8YJB - chains B and A of the 12 polymer chains in the assembly; structure by electron microscopy, 4.10 A resolution (low resolution: residue-level contacts below are approximate; hydrogen-bond / salt-bridge calls are withheld).

[Chain B]
Molecule: Integrator complex subunit 2
Organism: Homo sapiens
Reference sequence: Q9H0H0 (INT2_HUMAN); numbering as in UniProt (aligned over 1-1204)
Sequence (1204 residues; row label = number of the first residue in the row):
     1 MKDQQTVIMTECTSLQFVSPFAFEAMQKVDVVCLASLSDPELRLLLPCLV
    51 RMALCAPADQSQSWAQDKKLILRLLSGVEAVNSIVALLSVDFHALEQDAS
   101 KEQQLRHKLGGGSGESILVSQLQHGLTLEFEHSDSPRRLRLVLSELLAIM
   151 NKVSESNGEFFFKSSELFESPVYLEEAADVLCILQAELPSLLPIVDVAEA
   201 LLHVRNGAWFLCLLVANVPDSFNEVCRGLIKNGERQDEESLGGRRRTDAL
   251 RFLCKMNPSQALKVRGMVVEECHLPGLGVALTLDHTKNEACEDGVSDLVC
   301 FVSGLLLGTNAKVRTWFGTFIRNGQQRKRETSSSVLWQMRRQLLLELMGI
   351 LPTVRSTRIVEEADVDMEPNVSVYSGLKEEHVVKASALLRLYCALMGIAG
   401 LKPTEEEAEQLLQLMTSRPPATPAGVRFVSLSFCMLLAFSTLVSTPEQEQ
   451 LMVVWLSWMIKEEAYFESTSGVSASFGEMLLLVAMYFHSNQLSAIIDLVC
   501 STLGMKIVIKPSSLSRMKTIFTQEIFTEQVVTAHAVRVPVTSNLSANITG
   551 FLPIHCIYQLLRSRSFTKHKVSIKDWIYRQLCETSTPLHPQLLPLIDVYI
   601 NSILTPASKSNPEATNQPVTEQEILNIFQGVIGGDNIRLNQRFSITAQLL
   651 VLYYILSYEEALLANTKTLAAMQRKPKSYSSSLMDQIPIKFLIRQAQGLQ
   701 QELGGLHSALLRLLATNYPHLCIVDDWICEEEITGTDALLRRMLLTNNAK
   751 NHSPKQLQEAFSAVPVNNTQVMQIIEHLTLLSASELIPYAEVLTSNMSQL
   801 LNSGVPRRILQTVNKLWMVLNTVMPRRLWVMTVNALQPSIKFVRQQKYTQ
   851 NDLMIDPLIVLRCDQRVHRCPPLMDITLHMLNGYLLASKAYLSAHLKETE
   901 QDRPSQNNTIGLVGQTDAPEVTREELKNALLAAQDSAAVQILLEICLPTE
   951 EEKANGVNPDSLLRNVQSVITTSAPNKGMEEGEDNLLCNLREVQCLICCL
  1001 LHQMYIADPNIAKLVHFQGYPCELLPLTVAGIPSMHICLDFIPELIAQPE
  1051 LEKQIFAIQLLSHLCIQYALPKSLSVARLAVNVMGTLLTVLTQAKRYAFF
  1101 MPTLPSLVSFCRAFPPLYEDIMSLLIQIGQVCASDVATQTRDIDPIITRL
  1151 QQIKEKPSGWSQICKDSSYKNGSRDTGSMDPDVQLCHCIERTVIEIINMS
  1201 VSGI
Not modelled in the structure: 1-14, 109-121, 353-375, 631-640, 840-844, 902-919, 954-988, 1152-1176

[Chain A]
Molecule: Integrator complex subunit 1
Organism: Homo sapiens
Reference sequence: Q8N201 (INT1_HUMAN); residues 1-2190 here = UniProt positions 1-2190
Sequence (2190 residues; each row starts with the number of its first residue):
     1 MNRAKPTTVRRPSAAAKPSGHPPPGDFIALGSKGQANESKTASTLLKPAP
    51 SGLPSERKRDAAAALSSASALTGLTKRPKLSSTPPLSALGRLAEAAVAEK
   101 RAISPSIKEPSVVPIEVLPTVLLDEIEAAELEGNDDRIEGVLCGAVKQLK
   151 VTRAKPDSTLYLSLMYLAKIKPNIFATEGVIEALCSLLRRDASINFKAKG
   201 NSLVSVLACNLLMAAYEEDENWPEIFVKVYIEDSLGERIWVDSPHCKTFV
   251 DNIQTAFNTRMPPRSVLLQGEAGRVAGDLGAGSSPHPSLTEEEDSQTELL
   301 IAEEKLSPEQEGQLMPRYEELAESVEEYVLDMLRDQLNRRQPIDNVSRNL
   351 LRLLTSTCGYKEVRLLAVQKLEMWLQNPKLTRPAQDLLMSVCMNCNTHGS
   401 EDMDVISHLIKIRLKPKVLLNHFMLCIRELLSAHKDNLGTTIKLVIFNEL
   451 SSARNPNNMQVLYTALQHSSELAPKFLAMVFQDLLTNKDDYLRASRALLR
   501 EIIKQTKHEINFQAFCLGLMQERKEPQYLEMEFKERFVVHITDVLAVSMM
   551 LGITAQVKEAGIAWDKGEKRNLEVLRSFQNQIAAIQRDAVWWLHTVVPSI
   601 SKLAPKDYVHCLHKVLFTEQPETYYKWDNWPPESDRNFFLRLCSEVPILE
   651 DTLMRILVIGLSRELPLGPADAMELADHLVKRAAAVQADDVEVLKVGRTQ
   701 LIDAVLNLCTYHHPENIQLPPGYQPPNLAISTLYWKAWPLLLVVAAFNPE
   751 NIGLAAWEEYPTLKMLMEMVMTNNYSYPPCTLTDEETRTEMLNRELQTAQ
   801 REKQEILAFEGHLAAASTKQTITESSSLLLSQLTSLDPQGPPRRPPPHIL
   851 DQVKSLNQSLRLGHLLCRSRNPDFLLHIIQRQASSQSMPWLADLVQSSEG
   901 SLDVLPVQCLCEFLLHDAVDDAASGEEDDEGESKEQKAKKRQRQQKQRQL
   951 LGRLQDLLLGPKADEQTTCEVLDYFLRRLGSSQVASRVLAMKGLSLVLSE
  1001 GSLRDGEEKEPPMEEDVGDTDVLQGYQWLLRDLPRLPLFDSVRSTTALAL
  1051 QQAIHMETDPQTISAYLIYLSQHTPVEEQAQHSDLALDVARLVVERSTIM
  1101 SHLFSKLSPSAASDAVLSALLSIFSRYVRRMRQSKEGEEVYSWSESQDQV
  1151 FLRWSSGETATMHILVVHAMVILLTLGPPRADDSEFQALLDIWFPEEKPL
  1201 PTAFLVDTSEEALLLPDWLKLRMIRSEVLRLVDAALQDLEPQQLLLFVQS
  1251 FGIPVSSMSKLLQFLDQAVAHDPQTLEQNIMDKNYMAHLVEVQHERGASG
  1301 GQTFHSLLTASLPPRRDSTEAPKPKSSPEQPIGQGRIRVGTQLRVLGPED
  1351 DLAGMFLQIFPLSPDPRWQSSSPRPVALALQQALGQELARVVQGSPEVPG
  1401 ITVRVLQALATLLSSPHGGALVMSMHRSHFLACPLLRQLCQYQRCVPQDT
  1451 GFSSLFLKVLLQMLQWLDSPGVEGGPLRAQLRMLASQASAGRRLSDVRGG
  1501 LLRLAEALAFRQDLEVVSSTVRAVIATLRSGEQCSVEPDLISKVLQGLIE
  1551 VRSPHLEELLTAFFSATADAASPFPACKPVVVVSSLLLQEEEPLAGGKPG
  1601 ADGGSLEAVRLGPSSGLLVDWLEMLDPEVVSSCPDLQLRLLFSRRKGKGQ
  1651 AQVPSFRPYLLTLFTHQSSWPTLHQCIRVLLGKSREQRFDPSASLDFLWA
  1701 CIHVPRIWQGRDQRTPQKRREELVLRVQGPELISLVELILAEAETRSQDG
  1751 DTAACSLIQARLPLLLSCCCGDDESVRKVTEHLSGCIQQWGDSVLGRRCR
  1801 DLLLQLYLQRPELRVPVPEVLLHSEGAASSSVCKLDGLIHRFITLLADTS
  1851 DSRALENRGADASMACRKLAVAHPLLLLRHLPMIAALLHGRTHLNFQEFR
  1901 QQNHLSCFLHVLGLLELLQPHVFRSEHQGALWDCLLSFIRLLLNYRKSSR
  1951 HLAAFINKFVQFIHKYITYNAPAAISFLQKHADPLHDLSFDNSDLVMLKS
  2001 LLAGLSLPSRDDRTDRGLDEEGEEESSAGSLPLVSVSLFTPLTAAEMAPY
  2051 MKRLSRGQTVEDLLEVLSDIDEMSRRRPEILSFFSTNLQRLMSSAEECCR
  2101 NLAFSLALRSMQNSPSIAAAFLPTFMYCLGSQDFEVVQTALRNLPEYALL
  2151 CQEHAAVLLHRAFLVGMYGQMDPSAQISEALRILHMEAVM
Not modelled in the structure: 1-886, 919-937, 999-1022, 1134-1148, 1297-1301, 1311-1388, 1645-1653, 1844-1856, 1998-2042, 2186-2190
Swiss-Prot annotation at these positions:
  - modified residue: Ser13 (Phosphoserine), Lys47 (N6-acetyllysine), Thr83 (Phosphothreonine), Ser87 (Phosphoserine), Ser307 (Phosphoserine), Ser924 (Phosphoserine), Ser1318 (Phosphoserine), Ser1326 (Phosphoserine), Ser1327 (Phosphoserine), Ser1395 (Phosphoserine)
  - natural variant: Arg77 (R77C: In NDCAGF; uncertain significance), Met549 (M549V: In NDCAGF), Ser1784 to Met2190 (deletion: In NDCAGF), Pro1874 (P1874L: In NDCAGF; uncertain significance), Gln1961 to Met2190 (deletion: In NDCAGF), Leu2164 (L2164P: In NDCAGF; uncertain significance)

[Chain B / chain A interface]
Contacting residue pairs (98; chain B residue first):
  Lys69(B) - His1288(A)
  Leu72(B) - Phe1251(A)
  Leu72(B) - His1288(A)
  Leu72(B) - Arg1296(A)
  Arg73(B) - Arg1296(A)
  Leu75(B) - Phe1251(A)
  Leu75(B) - Arg1296(A)
  Ser76(B) - Phe1251(A)
  Ser76(B) - Arg1296(A)
  Gly77(B) - Gly1252(A)
  Glu79(B) - Arg1225(A)
  Asn82(B) - Arg1225(A)
  Asn82(B) - Ser1250(A)
  Asn82(B) - Phe1251(A)
  Thr127(B) - Thr1058(A)
  Leu128(B) - Met1056(A)
  Leu128(B) - Arg1096(A)
  Glu131(B) - Glu1095(A)
  Glu131(B) - Arg1096(A)
  Glu131(B) - Ser1097(A)
  Glu131(B) - Thr1098(A)
  His132(B) - Glu1095(A)
  His132(B) - Arg1096(A)
  Val172(B) - Thr1058(A)
  Val172(B) - Pro1060(A)
  Val172(B) - His1102(A)
  Tyr173(B) - Thr1098(A)
  Tyr173(B) - Ile1099(A)
  Glu175(B) - His1102(A)
  Thr769(B) - Leu1625(A)
  Met772(B) - Glu1623(A)
  Met772(B) - Met1624(A)
  Met772(B) - Pro1627(A)
  Gln773(B) - Met1624(A)
  Gly804(B) - Glu1628(A)
  Pro806(B) - Pro1627(A)
  Pro806(B) - Glu1628(A)
  Arg807(B) - Gln1667(A)
  Arg807(B) - Ser1668(A)
  Arg807(B) - Arg1706(A)
  Arg808(B) - Gln1667(A)
  Asn989(B) - Trp1670(A)
  Arg991(B) - Ile1707(A)
  Arg991(B) - Trp1708(A)
  Arg991(B) - Arg1711(A)
  Arg991(B) - Leu1723(A)
  Glu992(B) - Trp1670(A)
  Glu992(B) - Arg1706(A)
  Cys995(B) - Arg1706(A)
  Cys995(B) - Gln1709(A)
  Leu996(B) - Gln1709(A)
  Cys999(B) - Gln1709(A)
  Cys999(B) - Gly1710(A)
  Ala1030(B) - Arg1711(A)
  Gly1031(B) - Gly1710(A)
  Gly1031(B) - Arg1711(A)
  Pro1033(B) - Asp1712(A)
  Ile1066(B) - Gln1717(A)
  Ile1066(B) - Arg1720(A)
  Gln1067(B) - Arg1720(A)
  Arg1112(B) - Arg1719(A)
  Arg1112(B) - Arg1720(A)
  Tyr1118(B) - Leu2181(A)
  Glu1119(B) - Ser2178(A)
  Met1122(B) - Phe2163(A)
  Met1122(B) - Ser2174(A)
  Met1122(B) - Ile2177(A)
  Ile1126(B) - Phe2163(A)
  Ile1126(B) - Gly2166(A)
  Ile1126(B) - Met2167(A)
  Gly1129(B) - Met2167(A)
  Gln1130(B) - Met2167(A)
  Gln1130(B) - Gln2170(A)
  Pro1145(B) - Tyr2168(A)
  Ile1146(B) - Tyr2168(A)
  Arg1149(B) - Arg2161(A)
  Arg1149(B) - Tyr2168(A)
  Leu1150(B) - Arg2161(A)
  Gln1151(B) - His2160(A)
  Gln1151(B) - Leu2164(A)
  Ile1189(B) - Phe2163(A)
  Glu1190(B) - Leu2164(A)
  Val1193(B) - Phe2163(A)
  Ile1194(B) - His2160(A)
  Ile1197(B) - Ala2156(A)
  Ile1197(B) - Leu2159(A)
  Ile1197(B) - Leu2181(A)
  Asn1198(B) - Ala2156(A)
  Met1199(B) - Arg1719(A)
  Ser1200(B) - Leu2181(A)
  Ser1200(B) - Leu2184(A)
  Ser1200(B) - His2185(A)
  Ser1202(B) - Arg1719(A)
  Gly1203(B) - Arg1719(A)
  Gly1203(B) - His2185(A)
  Ile1204(B) - Ser1824(A)
  Ile1204(B) - Ala1828(A)
  Ile1204(B) - His2185(A)
Other interface residues (no listed pair), chain B (69 interface residues in all): Pro40, Leu54, Leu74, Val81, Asn768, Val805, Leu1027, Leu1125, Ala1133, Thr1148, Cys1186, Ile1196, Val1201
Other interface residues (no listed pair), chain A (61 interface residues in all): Leu1107, Tyr1285, Asp1626, Ser1669, Thr1715, Glu1825, Met2171, Asp2172, Pro2173

[Summary]
69 residues of chain B and 61 residues of chain A are in contact.
Chain B is Integrator complex subunit 2 and chain A is Integrator complex subunit 1, both from Homo sapiens;
the structure, Cryo-EM structure of the human DSS1-INTAC complex, was determined by electron microscopy.
